2FVY - chain A; structure by X-ray diffraction, 0.92 A resolution.

Chain A:
Name: D-galactose-binding periplasmic protein
Organism: Escherichia coli
Reference sequence: P0AEE5 (DGAL_ECOLI); residues 1-309 here correspond to UniProt positions 24-332 (UniProt number = residue number + 23)
Amino-acid sequence (309 residues; row label = number of the first residue in the row):
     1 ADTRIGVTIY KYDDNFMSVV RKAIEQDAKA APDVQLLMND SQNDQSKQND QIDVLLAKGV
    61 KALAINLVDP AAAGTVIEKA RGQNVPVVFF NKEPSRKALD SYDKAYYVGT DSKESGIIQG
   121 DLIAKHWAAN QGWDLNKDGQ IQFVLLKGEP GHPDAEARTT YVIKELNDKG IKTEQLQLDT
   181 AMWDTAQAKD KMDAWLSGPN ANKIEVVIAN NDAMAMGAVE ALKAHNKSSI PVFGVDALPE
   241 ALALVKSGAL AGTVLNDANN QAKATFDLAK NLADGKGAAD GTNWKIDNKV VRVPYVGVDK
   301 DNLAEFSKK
Unresolved in the structure: 1, 307-309
Metal / ion sites: Ca2+: D134, N136, D138, Q140, Q142, E205
Residues lining bound ligands:
  - beta-D-glucopyranose (BGC): Y10, D14, F16, N91, K92, H152, D154, R158, W183, N211, D236, N256
  - carbon dioxide (CO2): Y10, K92, E149, H152, W183
Swiss-Prot annotation at these positions:
  - binding site (beta-D-galactose): D14, N91, H152, D154, R158, N211, D236, N256
  - binding site (beta-D-glucose): D14, N91, H152, D154, R158, N211, D236, N256
  - binding site (Ca(2+)): D134, N136, D138, Q140, Q142, E205
  - site: G74 (Interacts with membrane-bound trg signal transducer)
What the authors report for this chain:
  - binding site for carbon dioxide: E149
  - binding site for beta-D-glucopyranose: F16, D154, W183

Overview:
Ligands of chain A: beta-D-glucopyranose and carbon dioxide. D134, N136, D138, Q140, Q142 and E205 form the
Ca2+ site. UniProt lists 8 beta-D-galactose-binding residues, 8 beta-D-glucose-binding residues and 6
Ca2+-binding residues. From the paper: a binding site for beta-D-glucopyranose at F16, D154 and W183; a
binding site for carbon dioxide at E149.
Chain A is D-galactose-binding periplasmic protein (Escherichia coli); the structure, High Resolution Glucose
Bound Crystal Structure of GGBP, was determined by X-ray diffraction together with 2FW0 from the same study.
